Entry 6J4W (electron microscopy, 7.90 A resolution (low resolution: residue-level contacts below are approximate; hydrogen-bond / salt-bridge calls are withheld)); this record covers chains T and d of the 26 polymer chains in the assembly.

== Chain T ==
Molecule: 198-nt DNA strand
Sequence (198 nucleotides; each row starts with the number of its first residue; numbers below 1 keep their minus sign (DA-72 is residue -72)):
   -72 ATCAGAATCC CGGTGCCGAG GCCGCTCAAT TGGTCGTAGA CAGCTCTAGC ACCGCTTAAA
   -12 CGCACGTACG CGCTGTCCCC CGCGTTTTAA CCGCCAAGGG GATTACACCC AAGACACCAG
    48 GCACGAGACA GAAAAAAACA ACGAAAACGG CCACCACCCA AACACACCAA ACACAAGAGC
   108 TAATTGACTG ACGTAAGC
Not modelled in the structure: 99-125

== Chain d ==
Protein: Histone H2B type 1-J
From: Homo sapiens
Reference sequence: P06899 (H2B1J_HUMAN); residues -3 to 122 here correspond to UniProt positions 1-126 (UniProt number = residue number + 4)
Amino-acid sequence (129 residues; each row starts with the number of its first residue; numbers below 1 keep their minus sign (Gly-6 is residue -6)):
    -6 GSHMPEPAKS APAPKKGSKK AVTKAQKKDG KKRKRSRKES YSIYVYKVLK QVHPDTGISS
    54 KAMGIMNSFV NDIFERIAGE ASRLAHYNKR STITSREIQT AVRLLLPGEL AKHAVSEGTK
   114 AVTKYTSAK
Not modelled in the structure: -6 to 27
Differences from the reference sequence: expression tag (-6 to -4)
UniProt features mapped onto this chain:
  - modified residue: Pro-2 (N-acetylproline), Glu-1 (ADP-ribosyl glutamic acid), Lys2 (N6-(2-hydroxyisobutyryl)lysine), Ser3 (ADP-ribosylserine), Lys8 (N6-(beta-hydroxybutyryl)lysine), Lys9 (N6-(2-hydroxyisobutyryl)lysine), Ser11 (Phosphoserine), Lys12 (N6-acetyllysine), Lys13 (N6-(beta-hydroxybutyryl)lysine), Lys17 (N6-(2-hydroxyisobutyryl)lysine), Lys20 (N6-(2-hydroxyisobutyryl)lysine), Lys21 (N6-(2-hydroxyisobutyryl)lysine), Lys31 (N6-(2-hydroxyisobutyryl)lysine), Glu32 (PolyADP-ribosyl glutamic acid), Ser33 (Phosphoserine), Lys40 (N6-(2-hydroxyisobutyryl)lysine), Lys43 (N6-(2-hydroxyisobutyryl)lysine), Lys54 (N6,N6-dimethyllysine), Arg76 (Dimethylated arginine), Lys82 (N6,N6,N6-trimethyllysine) and 6 more in UniProt
  - glycosylation: Ser109 (O-linked (GlcNAc) serine)
  - cross-link (Glycyl lysine isopeptide (Lys-Gly)): Lys2 (interchain with G-Cter in SUMO2), Lys17 (interchain with G-Cter in SUMO2), Lys31 (interchain with G-Cter in ubiquitin), Lys117 (interchain with G-Cter in ubiquitin)

== Interface between chain T and chain d ==
Contacting residue pairs (13; chain T residue first):
  DA-54(T) - Ile51(d)
  DA-54(T) - Ser53(d)
  DG-53(T) - Tyr39(d)
  DG-53(T) - Ile51(d)
  DC-46(T) - Arg30(d)
  DA-45(T) - Arg30(d)
  DA-35(T) - Thr85(d)
  DG-34(T) - Arg83(d)
  DG-34(T) - Ser84(d)
  DG-34(T) - Thr85(d)
  DA-33(T) - Arg83(d)
  DT30(T) - Arg28(d)
  DT30(T) - Ser29(d)
Interface residues without a listed pair, chain T (10 interface residues in all): DG-52, DA29
Interface residues without a listed pair, chain d (12 interface residues in all): Gly50, Ser52, Lys54

== In short ==
The interface between chain T and chain d involves 10 residues on one side and 12 on the other.
Chain T is a 198-nt DNA strand and chain d is Histone H2B type 1-J (Homo sapiens); the structure, RNA
polymerase II elongation complex bound with Elf1 and Spt4/5, stalled at SHL(-5) of the nucleosome, was
determined by electron microscopy (same publication as 6IR9, 6J4X, 6J4Y, 6J4Z, 6J50 and 6J51).
